2IM1 - chain A; structure by X-ray diffraction, 2.50 A resolution.

# Chain A
Protein: poliovirus polymerase
From: Human poliovirus 1
Notes: EC 2.7.7.48; fragment: RNA-directed RNA polymerase, residues 1748-2208
Reference sequence: P03300 (POLG_POL1M); residues 1-461 here correspond to UniProt positions 1748-2208 (UniProt number = residue number + 1747)
Sequence (461 residues; each row starts with the number of its first residue):
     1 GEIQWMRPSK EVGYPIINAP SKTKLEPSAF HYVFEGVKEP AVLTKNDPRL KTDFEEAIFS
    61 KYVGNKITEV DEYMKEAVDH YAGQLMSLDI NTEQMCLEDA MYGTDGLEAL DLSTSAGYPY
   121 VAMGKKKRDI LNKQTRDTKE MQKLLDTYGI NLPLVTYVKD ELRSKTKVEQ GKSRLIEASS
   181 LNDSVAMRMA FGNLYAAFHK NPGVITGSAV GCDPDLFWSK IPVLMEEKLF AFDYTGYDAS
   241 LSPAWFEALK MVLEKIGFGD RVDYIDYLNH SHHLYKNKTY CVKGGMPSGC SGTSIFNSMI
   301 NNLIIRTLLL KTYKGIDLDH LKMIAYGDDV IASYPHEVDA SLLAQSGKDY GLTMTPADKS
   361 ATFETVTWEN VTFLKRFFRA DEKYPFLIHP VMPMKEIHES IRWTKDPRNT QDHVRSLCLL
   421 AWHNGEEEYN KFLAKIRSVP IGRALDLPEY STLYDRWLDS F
Modified / non-standard residues: Cys96, Cys212, Cys281, Cys290 (s-(dimethylarsenic)cysteine; CAS)
Differences from the reference sequence: modified residue (96, 212, 281, 290); engineered mutation Asp446 (Leu2193 in P03300), Asp455 (Arg2202 in P03300)
Metal / ion sites: Mn2+: Lys167 (together with CTP); Na+: Leu268, Ser271, Gly284, Gly285
Ligand contacts: CTP (cytidine-5'-triphosphate): Lys159, Arg163, Lys167, Arg174, Leu175, Ile176, Tyr234, Thr235, Gly236, Tyr237, Asp238, Ser288, Asp328, Lys359
Swiss-Prot annotation at these positions:
  - binding site (Mg(2+)): Asp329
From the paper describing this entry:
  - binding site for CTP: Asp238
  - Mn2+ coordination: Asp328
  - mutagenesis - F30A, F30A/F34A, F34A: abolished catalytic activity
  - mutagenesis - F30A: unchanged stability
  - mutagenesis - F30A/F34A, F30D/F34D (Tm change 4 degC), W403A (Tm change 6 degC), W403D (Tm change 4 degC): decreased stability

# Overview
Ligands of chain A: CTP. The Na+ site is built by Leu268, Ser271, Gly284 and Gly285. UniProt lists
Mg2+-binding residue Asp329. The paper reports a binding site for CTP at Asp238; F30A/F34A, F30D/F34D and
W403A, among others, reduce stability; 6 substitutions were tested in all.
Chain A is poliovirus polymerase (Human poliovirus 1); the structure, Crystal structure of poliovirus
polymerase complexed with CTP and Mn2+, was determined by X-ray diffraction (same publication as 2ILY, 2ILZ,
2IM0, 2IM2 and 2IM3).
